Entry 3A6S (X-ray diffraction, 1.80 A resolution); this record covers chain A.

[Chain A]
Protein: Mutator mutT protein
From: Escherichia coli K-12
Notes: EC 3.6.1.-
UniProtKB: P08337 (MUTT_ECOLI); numbering as in UniProt (aligned over 1-129)
Amino-acid sequence (129 residues; row label = number of the first residue in the row):
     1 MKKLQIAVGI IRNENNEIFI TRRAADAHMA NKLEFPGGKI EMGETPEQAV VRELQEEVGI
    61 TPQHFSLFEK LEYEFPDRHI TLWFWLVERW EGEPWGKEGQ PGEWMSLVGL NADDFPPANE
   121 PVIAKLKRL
Unresolved in the structure: 25-28
Swiss-Prot annotation at these positions:
  - motif: Gly38 to Gly59 (Nudix box)
  - binding site (8-oxo-dGTP): Arg23, His28, Glu34 to Gly37, Asn119
  - binding site (Mg(2+)): Gly37, Glu57
What the authors report for this chain:
  - mutagenesis - E53Q, E56Q (<24-fold), E57Q, E98Q (<24-fold): decreased catalytic activity (citing earlier work)

[Overview]
From UniProt: 7 residues binding 8-oxo-dGTP and Mg2+-binding residues Gly37 and Glu57. The paper reports that
E53Q, E56Q and E57Q, among others, reduce catalytic activity.
Chain A is Mutator mutT protein (Escherichia coli K-12); the structure, Crystal structure of the MutT protein,
was determined by X-ray diffraction (same publication as 3A6T, 3A6U and 3A6V).
